6M0S - chains A and L of the 15 polymer chains in the assembly; structure by electron microscopy, 3.60 A resolution.

# Chain A
Name: V-type proton ATPase subunit a, vacuolar isoform
From: Saccharomyces cerevisiae (strain ATCC 204508 / S288c)
UniProtKB: P32563 (VPH1_YEAST); residue numbers follow UniProt; this construct covers 3-827
Amino-acid sequence (825 residues; row label = number of the first residue in the row):
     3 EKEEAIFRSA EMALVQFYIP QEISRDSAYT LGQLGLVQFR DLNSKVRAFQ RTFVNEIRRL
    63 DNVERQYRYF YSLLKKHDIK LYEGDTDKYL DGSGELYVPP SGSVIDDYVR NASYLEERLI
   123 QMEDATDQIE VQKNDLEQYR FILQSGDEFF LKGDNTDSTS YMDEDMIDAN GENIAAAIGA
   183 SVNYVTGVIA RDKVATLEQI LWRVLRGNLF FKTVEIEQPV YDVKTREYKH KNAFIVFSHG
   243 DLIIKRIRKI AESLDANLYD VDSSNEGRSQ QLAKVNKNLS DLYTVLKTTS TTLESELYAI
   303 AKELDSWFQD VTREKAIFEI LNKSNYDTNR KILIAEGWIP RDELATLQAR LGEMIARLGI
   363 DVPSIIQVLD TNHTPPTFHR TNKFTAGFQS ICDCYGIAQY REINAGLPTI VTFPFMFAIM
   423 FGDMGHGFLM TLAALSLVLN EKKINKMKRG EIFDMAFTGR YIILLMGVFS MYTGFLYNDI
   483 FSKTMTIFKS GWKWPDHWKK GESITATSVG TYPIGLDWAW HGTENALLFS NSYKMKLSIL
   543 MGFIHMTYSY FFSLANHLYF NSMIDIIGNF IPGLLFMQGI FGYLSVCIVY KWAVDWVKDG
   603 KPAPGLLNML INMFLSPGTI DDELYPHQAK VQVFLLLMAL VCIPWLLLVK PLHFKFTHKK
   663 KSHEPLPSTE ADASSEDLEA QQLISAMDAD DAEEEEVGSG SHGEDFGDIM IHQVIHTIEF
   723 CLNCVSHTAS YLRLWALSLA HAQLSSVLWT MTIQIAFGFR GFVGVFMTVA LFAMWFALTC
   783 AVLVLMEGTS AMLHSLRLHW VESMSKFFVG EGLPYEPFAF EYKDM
Disordered / not traced: 154-183, 225-229, 660-705
UniProt features mapped onto this chain:
  - mutagenesis: Asp425 (D425N: Reduces assembly of V-ATPase complexes and reduces ATPase activity of the assembled complexes), Lys538 (K538A: Reduces assembly of V-ATPase complexes), Lys593 (K593A: Reduces ATPase activity), Gln634 (Q634L: Reduces subunit stability), His729 (H729R: Reduces ATPase activity), Arg735 (R735L: Reduces subunit stability), Leu739 (L739S: Reduces ATPase activity), His743 (H743A/E/Y: Reduces ATPase activity), Leu746 (L746S: Reduces ATPase activity), Leu780 (L780S: Reduces assembly of V-ATPase complexes), Glu789 (E789A/D/H/Q: Abolishes ATPase activity and proton transport, but does not affect complex assembly), Leu800 (L800S: Reduces assembly of V-ATPase complexes), 4 further mutagenesis entries in UniProt

# Chain L
Name: V-type proton ATPase subunit c
From: Saccharomyces cerevisiae (strain ATCC 204508 / S288c)
UniProtKB: P25515 (VATL1_YEAST); numbering as in UniProt (aligned over 1-159)
Amino-acid sequence (159 residues; row label = number of the first residue in the row):
     1 MTELCPVYAP FFGAIGCASA IIFTSLGAAY GTAKSGVGIC ATCVLRPDLL FKNIVPVIMA
    61 GIIAIYGLVV SVLVCYSLGQ KQALYTGFIQ LGAGLSVGLS GLAAGFAIGI VGDAGVRGSS
   121 QQPRLFVGMI LILIFAEVLG LYGLIVALLL NSRATQDVV
UniProt features mapped onto this chain:
  - site: Glu137 (Essential for proton translocation)
  - mutagenesis: Glu137 (E137D: Partial inactivation; E137Q/V/K: Inactivation)

# Chain A / chain L interface
Residue-residue contacts - 29 pairs, chain A then chain L:
  Cys396(A) with Val127(L)
  Tyr397(A) with Leu131(L), hydrophobic
  Met457(A) with Phe51(L), hydrophobic
  Asn533(A) with Leu73(L)
  Met537(A) with Leu148(L), hydrophobic
  Leu609(A) with Leu149(L), hydrophobic
  Ser728(A) with Tyr142(L)
  Ala731(A) with Leu141(L)
  Ser732(A) with Val138(L)
  Leu734(A) with Ile145(L), hydrophobic
  Arg735(A) with Tyr66(L), hydrogen bond; Glu137(L), salt bridge; Leu141(L)
  Trp737(A) with Leu148(L), hydrophobic
  Leu741(A) with Val69(L), hydrophobic
  Ala742(A) with Ile65(L), hydrophobic
  Gln745(A) with Val72(L); Tyr76(L)
  Leu746(A) with Leu68(L), hydrophobic
  Glu789(A) with Ile65(L)
  Ser792(A) with Ile58(L); Ile62(L)
  Leu795(A) with Ile58(L), hydrophobic
  His796(A) with Ile62(L); Glu137(L)
  Arg799(A) with Ile134(L); Glu137(L), salt bridge; Val138(L)
  Val803(A) with Leu131(L), hydrophobic
Interface residues without a listed pair, chain A (29 interface residues in all): Ile454, Leu529, Asn610, Ala738, Leu739, Thr791, Trp802
Interface residues without a listed pair, chain L (24 interface residues in all): Met59, Ile130, Leu144, Arg153
The authors on this interface:
  - pairs named by the authors: Glu137(L)-Arg735(A), Glu137(L)-Arg799(A)

# Overview
The interface between chain A and chain L involves 29 residues on one side and 24 on the other, with 1
hydrogen bond and 2 salt bridges. Polar contacts include Arg735(A)-Glu137(L), Arg799(A)-Glu137(L) and
Arg735(A)-Tyr66(L). The paper describes contacts between Glu137(L) and Arg735(A) and Glu137(L) and Arg799(A).
Chain A is V-type proton ATPase subunit a, vacuolar isoform and chain L is V-type proton ATPase subunit c,
both from Saccharomyces cerevisiae (strain ATCC 204508 / S288c); the structure, 3.6A Yeast Vo state3 prime,
was determined by electron microscopy together with 6M0R from the same study.
